1YHZ - chain A; structure by X-ray diffraction, 2.70 A resolution.

[Chain A]
Name: Acetolactate synthase
From: Arabidopsis thaliana
Notes: EC 2.2.1.6
UniProtKB: P17597 (ILVB_ARATH); residues 86-667 here = UniProt positions 86-667
Sequence (590 residues; each row starts with the number of its first residue):
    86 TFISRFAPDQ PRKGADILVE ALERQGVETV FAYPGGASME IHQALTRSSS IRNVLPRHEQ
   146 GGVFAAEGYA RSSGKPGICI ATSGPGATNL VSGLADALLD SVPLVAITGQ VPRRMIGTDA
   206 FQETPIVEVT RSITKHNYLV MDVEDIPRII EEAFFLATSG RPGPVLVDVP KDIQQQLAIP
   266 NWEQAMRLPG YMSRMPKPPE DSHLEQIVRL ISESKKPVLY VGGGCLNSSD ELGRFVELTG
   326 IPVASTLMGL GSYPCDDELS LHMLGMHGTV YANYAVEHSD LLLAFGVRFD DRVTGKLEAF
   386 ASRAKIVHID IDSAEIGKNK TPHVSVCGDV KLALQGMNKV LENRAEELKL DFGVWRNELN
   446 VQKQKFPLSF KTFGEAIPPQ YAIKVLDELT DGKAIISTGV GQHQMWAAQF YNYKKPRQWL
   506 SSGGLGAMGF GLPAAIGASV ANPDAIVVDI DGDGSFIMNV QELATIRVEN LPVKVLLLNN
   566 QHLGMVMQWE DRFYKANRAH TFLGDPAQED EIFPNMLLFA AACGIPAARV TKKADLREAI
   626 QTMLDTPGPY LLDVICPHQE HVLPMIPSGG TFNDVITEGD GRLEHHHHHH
Disordered / not traced: 668-675
Modified / non-standard residues: Cys340 (3-sulfinoalanine; CSD)
Differences from the reference sequence: modified residue (340); expression tag (668-675)
Bound ions: Mg2+: Asp538, Asn565, His567 (together with ethyl dihydrogen diphosphate)
Small-molecule neighbours:
  - 1CS (1-(2-chlorophenylsulfonyl)-3-(4-methoxy-6-methyl-L,3,5-triazin-2-yl)urea): Gly121, Ala122, Met124, Val196, Pro197, Met200, Ala205, Phe206, Lys256, Met351, Asp376, Arg377, Met570, Val571, Trp574, Ser653
  - FAD (flavin-adenine dinucleotide): Leu184, Asp185, Phe206, Arg246, Pro247, Gly307, Gly308, Gly309, Thr331, Leu332, Met333, Met348, Leu349, Gly350, Met351, His352, Gly353, Gly371, Val372, Arg373, Asp375, Arg377, Val378, Ile394, Asp395, Ile396, Asp397, Glu400, Gly413, Asp414, Val415, Val485, Gly486, Gln489, Met490, Ser507, Gly508, Gly509, Gly511, Met570
  - N-cyclohexyltaurine (NHE; 2-[N-cyclohexylamino]ethane sulfonic acid): Lys220, His221, Met226, Leu241, Arg272, Leu273, Pro274, Gly275, Tyr276
  - ethyl dihydrogen diphosphate (P22): Val485, Gly486, Gln487, His488, Met513, Gly537, Asp538, Gly539, Ser540, Asn565, His567, Leu568, Gly569, Met570, Val571, Leu588
UniProt features mapped onto this chain:
  - binding site (thiamine diphosphate): Glu144, Gln207, Gln487, His488, Gly511 to Met513, Asp538 to Ser540, Asn565 to Met570
  - binding site (FAD): Ser186, Arg246, Gly308, Thr331, Leu332, Leu349 to His352, Gly371 to Asp375, Asp395, Ile396, Asp414, Val415, Gly508, Gly509
  - binding site ((R)-imazaquin): Lys220, Arg246
  - binding site (chlorimuron-ethyl): Lys256, Asp376, Arg377, Trp574, Ser653
  - binding site (Mg(2+)): Asp538, Asn565, His567
  - modified residue: Cys340 (Cysteine sulfinic acid (-SO2H))
  - mutagenesis: Ala122 (A122V: Reduced catalytic activity. Resistant to imidazolinone herbicides but not to sulfonylurea herbicides), Met124 (M124E: Reduced catalytic activity. Resistant to imidazolinone herbicides and reduced sensitivity to sulfonylurea herbicides; M124I: No effect on catalytic activity ...), Pro197 (P197S: In csr1-1/GH50; resistant to sulfonylurea but not to imidazolinone herbicides), Arg199 (R199A/E: No effect on catalytic activity. Resistant to imidazolinone herbicides but not to sulfonylurea herbicides), Trp574 (W574L: Increased catalytic activity. Resistant to imidazolinone and sulfonylurea herbicides; W574S: Slightly decreased catalytic activity. Resistant to imidazolinone and sulfonylurea herbicides), Ser653 (S653A: No effect on catalytic activity or sensitivity to herbicides; S653F: No effect on catalytic activity. Resistant to imidazolinone herbicides and also slightly sulfonylurea-resistant ...)
Reported in the primary citation:
  - binding site for 1CS: Pro197
  - mutagenesis - A122T, P197L, S653N: decreased binding to imidazolinones (citing earlier work)
  - mutagenesis - W574L: decreased binding to both classes of herbicide (citing earlier work)
  - mutagenesis - A122T, S653N: unchanged binding to sulfonylureas (citing earlier work)

[Summary]
Ligands of chain A: compound 1CS, ethyl dihydrogen diphosphate, flavin-adenine dinucleotide and
N-cyclohexyltaurine. Curated annotation (UniProt) lists 16 thiamine diphosphate-binding residues, 20
FAD-binding residues, (R)-imazaquin-binding residues Lys220 and Arg246 and 5 chlorimuron-ethyl-binding
residues. From the paper: a binding site for 1CS at Pro197; A122T, P197L and S653N reduce binding to
imidazolinones.
Chain A is Acetolactate synthase (Arabidopsis thaliana); the structure, Crystal structure of Arabidopsis
thaliana Acetohydroxyacid synthase In Complex With A Sulfonylurea Herbicide, Chlorsulfuron, was determined by
X-ray diffraction (same publication as 1YHY, 1YI0, 1YI1, 1Z8N and 1YBH).
